3OYC - chains A and B of the 4 polymer chains in the assembly; structure by X-ray diffraction, 2.66 A resolution.

[Chain A (and B)]
Name: PFV integrase
From: Human spumaretrovirus
Notes: chain B of this document is another copy of the same molecule, construct and numbering; everything in this record applies to it too
Reference sequence: P14350 (POL_FOAMV); residues 1-392 here correspond to UniProt positions 752-1143 (UniProt number = residue number + 751)
Chain sequence (395 residues; row label = number of the first residue in the row; numbers below 1 keep their minus sign (Gly-2 is residue -2)):
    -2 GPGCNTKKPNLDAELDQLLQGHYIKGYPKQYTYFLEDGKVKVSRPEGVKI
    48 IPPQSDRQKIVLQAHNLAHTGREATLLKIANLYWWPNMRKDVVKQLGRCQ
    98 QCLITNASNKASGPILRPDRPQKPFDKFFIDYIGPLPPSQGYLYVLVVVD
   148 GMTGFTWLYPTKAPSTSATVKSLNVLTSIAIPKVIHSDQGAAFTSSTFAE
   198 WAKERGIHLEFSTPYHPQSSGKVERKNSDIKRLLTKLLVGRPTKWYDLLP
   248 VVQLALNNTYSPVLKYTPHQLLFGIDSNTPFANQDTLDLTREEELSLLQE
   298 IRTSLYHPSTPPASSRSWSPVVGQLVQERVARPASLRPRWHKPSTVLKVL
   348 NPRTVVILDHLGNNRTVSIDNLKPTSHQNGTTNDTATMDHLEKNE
Unresolved in the structure: -2 to 7, 376-392 (chain B: -2 to 115, 300-392)
Construct notes: expression tag (-2 to 0); variant Ser217 (Gly968 in P14350), Gly218 (Ser969 in P14350)
Metal / ion sites: Zn2+: His62, His66, Cys96, Cys99; Mg2+ site 1: Asp128, Asp185 (together with magnesium); Mg2+ site 2: Asp128, Glu221 (together with magnesium)
Ligand contacts: magnesium (ZZW; 9-(4-fluorobenzyl)-N-hydroxy-9H-beta-carboline-3-carboxamide): Asp128, Asp185, Pro214, Gln215, Glu221
UniProt features mapped onto this chain:
  - binding site (Mg(2+)): Asp123, Asp185
From the paper describing this entry:
  - mutagenesis - S217Q, N224H: decreased catalytic activity
  - mutagenesis - S217H: increased catalytic activity

[Chain A / chain B interface]
Residue-residue contacts (59; chain A residue first):
  Pro121(A) - Ile272(B)
  Phe122(A) - Phe270(B)  hydrophobic
  Phe122(A) - Asn275(B)  hydrogen bond (backbone-side chain)
  Asn171(A) - Pro247(B)
  Thr174(A) - Leu251(B)
  Ser175(A) - Pro247(B)
  Ser175(A) - Gln250(B)
  Ile176(A) - Phe152(B)
  Ile176(A) - Trp154(B)
  Ile176(A) - Phe270(B)  hydrophobic
  Ala177(A) - Leu251(B)  hydrophobic
  Ile178(A) - Leu251(B)  hydrophobic
  Ile178(A) - Asn275(B)  hydrogen bond (backbone-side chain)
  Ile178(A) - Thr276(B)
  Pro179(A) - Asn275(B)
  Lys180(A) - Asn275(B)  hydrogen bond
  Pro247(A) - Ser175(B)
  Gln250(A) - Ser175(B)  hydrogen bond (side chain-backbone)
  Gln250(A) - Ile176(B)
  Leu251(A) - Thr174(B)
  Leu251(A) - Ser175(B)
  Leu251(A) - Ile178(B)  hydrophobic
  His266(A) - Phe122(B)
  Leu269(A) - Phe270(B)  hydrophobic
  Phe270(A) - Phe122(B)  hydrophobic
  Phe270(A) - Leu269(B)  hydrophobic
  Phe270(A) - Phe270(B)  hydrophobic
  Ile272(A) - Lys120(B)
  Ile272(A) - Phe122(B)
  Asp273(A) - Phe122(B)
  Ser274(A) - Phe122(B)
  Ser274(A) - Ala177(B)
  Ser274(A) - Ile178(B)  hydrogen bond (side chain-backbone)
  Asn275(A) - Ile178(B)  hydrogen bond (backbone-backbone)
  Asn275(A) - Pro179(B)  hydrogen bond (side chain-backbone)
  Asn275(A) - Lys180(B)
  Asn275(A) - Arg202(B)
  Asn275(A) - Gly203(B)  hydrogen bond (side chain-backbone)
  Thr276(A) - Ile178(B)
  Thr283(A) - Lys120(B)  hydrogen bond (backbone-side chain)
  Leu284(A) - Arg117(B)
  Leu284(A) - Pro118(B)
  Leu286(A) - Pro118(B)
  Leu286(A) - Lys120(B)  hydrogen bond (backbone-side chain)
  Thr287(A) - Lys120(B)
  Arg288(A) - Lys120(B)
  Arg288(A) - Pro121(B)
  Arg288(A) - Met149(B)
  Arg288(A) - Leu268(B)  hydrogen bond (side chain-backbone)
  Arg288(A) - Leu269(B)  hydrogen bond (side chain-backbone)
  Glu289(A) - Tyr263(B)
  Glu291(A) - Lys120(B)  salt bridge
  Leu292(A) - Gln267(B)
  Leu292(A) - Leu268(B)
  Leu292(A) - Gly271(B)
  Leu295(A) - Phe270(B)
  Arg299(A) - Phe270(B)  hydrogen bond (side chain-backbone)
  Arg299(A) - Gly271(B)
  Arg299(A) - Ile272(B)
Interface residues without a listed pair, chain A (36 interface residues in all): Lys120, Phe152, Trp154, Asp285, Gln296
Interface residues without a listed pair, chain B (32 interface residues in all): Gln119, Ile204, His266

[Overview]
Chain A and chain B form an interface of 36 and 32 residues respectively; the contacts include 13 hydrogen
bonds and 1 salt bridge. Polar pairs include Glu291(A)-Lys120(B), Phe122(A)-Asn275(B) and Ile178(A)-Asn275(B).
Ligands of chain A: magnesium. From the paper: S217Q and N224H of chain A reduce catalytic activity; S217H of
chain A increases catalytic activity.
Chain A and chain B are both PFV integrase (Human spumaretrovirus); the structure, Crystal structure of the
Prototype Foamy Virus (PFV) intasome in complex with magnesium and the INSTI ..., was determined by X-ray
diffraction (same publication as 3OYA, 3OYB, 3OYD, 3OYE, 3OYF, 3OYG and 4 further entries).
